Entry 6AHU (electron microscopy, 3.66 A resolution); this record covers chains A and K of the 13 polymer chains in the assembly.

# Chain A
Molecule: H1 RNA
From: Homo sapiens
Sequence (341 nucleotides; numbered 1 to 341; the number before each row is that of its first residue):
     1 AUAGGGCGGA GGGAAGCUCA UCAGUGGGGC CACGAGCUGA GUGCGUCCUG UCACUCCACU
    61 CCCAUGUCCC UUGGGAAGGU CUGAGACUAG GGCCAGAGGC GGCCCUAACA GGGCUCUCCC
   121 UGAGCUUCGG GGAGGUGAGU UCCCAGAGAA CGGGGCUCCG CGCGAGGUCA GACUGGGCAG
   181 GAGAUGCCGU GGACCCCGCC CUUCGGGGAG GGGCCCGGCG GAUGCCUCCU UUGCCGGAGC
   241 UUGGAACAGA CUCACGGCCA GCGAAGUGAG UUCAAUGGCU GAGGUGAGGU ACCCCGCAGG
   301 GGACCUCAUA ACCCAAUUCA GACUACUCUC CUCCGCCCAU U

# Chain K
Name: Ribonuclease P protein subunit p21
From: Homo sapiens
Notes: EC 3.1.26.5
Reference sequence: Q9H633 (RPP21_HUMAN); residues 1-154 here = UniProt positions 1-154
Amino-acid sequence (154 residues; each row starts with the number of its first residue):
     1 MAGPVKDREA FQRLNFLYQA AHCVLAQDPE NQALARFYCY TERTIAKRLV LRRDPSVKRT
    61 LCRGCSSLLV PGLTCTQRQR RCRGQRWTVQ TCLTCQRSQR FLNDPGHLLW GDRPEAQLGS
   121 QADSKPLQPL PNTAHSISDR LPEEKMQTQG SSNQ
Not modelled in the structure: 1-3, 125-154
Curated features (UniProtKB/Swiss-Prot):
  - binding site (Zn(2+)): Cys62, Cys65, Cys92, Cys95
  - modified residue: Ala2 (N-acetylalanine)
Metal / ion sites: Zn2+ near Cys92 (its only coordinating residue here)

# Chain A / chain K interface
Contacting residue pairs - 49 pairs, chain A then chain K:
  U121(A) - Tyr40(K)  phosphate contact
  C143(A) - Arg52(K)  base contact
  C144(A) - Arg52(K)  hydrogen bond to the base
  G146(A) - Arg113(K)  salt bridge to the phosphate
  A147(A) - Trp110(K)  hydrogen bond to the phosphate
  A147(A) - Arg113(K)  salt bridge to the phosphate
  C156(A) - His107(K)  hydrogen bond to the sugar
  U157(A) - Gln85(K)  hydrogen bond to the sugar
  G180(A) - Arg81(K)  salt bridge to the phosphate
  A182(A) - Gln79(K)  sugar contact
  A182(A) - Arg86(K)  hydrogen bond to the phosphate
  A182(A) - Pro105(K)  base contact
  G183(A) - Gln79(K)  phosphate contact
  G183(A) - Arg81(K)  salt bridge to the phosphate
  G183(A) - Arg86(K)  salt bridge to the phosphate
  A184(A) - Arg81(K)  phosphate contact
  C215(A) - Arg83(K)  salt bridge to the phosphate
  C216(A) - Cys82(K)  hydrogen bond to the phosphate
  C216(A) - Trp87(K)  phosphate contact
  C216(A) - Arg100(K)  sugar contact
  G217(A) - Cys82(K)  phosphate contact
  G217(A) - Val89(K)  phosphate contact
  G217(A) - Thr91(K)  phosphate contact
  G217(A) - Ser98(K)  hydrogen bond to the phosphate
  G218(A) - Arg80(K)  salt bridge to the phosphate
  G218(A) - Thr91(K)  phosphate contact
  C219(A) - Thr76(K)  hydrogen bond to the phosphate
  C219(A) - Arg78(K)  salt bridge to the phosphate
  G220(A) - Arg78(K)  salt bridge to the phosphate
  A238(A) - Arg83(K)  hydrogen bond to the sugar
  G239(A) - Trp87(K)  sugar contact
  G239(A) - Arg100(K)  phosphate contact
  C240(A) - Arg100(K)  salt bridge to the phosphate
  C240(A) - Trp110(K)  sugar contact
  U241(A) - Phe101(K)  sugar contact
  U241(A) - Leu102(K)  base contact
  U241(A) - His107(K)  base contact
  U241(A) - Trp110(K)  base contact
  U241(A) - Gly111(K)  base contact
  U241(A) - Pro114(K)  sugar contact
  U242(A) - Pro55(K)  sugar contact
  U242(A) - Phe101(K)  phosphate contact
  G243(A) - Arg52(K)  phosphate contact
  G243(A) - Arg53(K)  phosphate contact
  G243(A) - Pro55(K)  phosphate contact
  G243(A) - Lys58(K)  salt bridge to the phosphate
  G243(A) - Arg63(K)  hydrogen bond to the base
  G244(A) - Arg52(K)  salt bridge to the phosphate
  A245(A) - Arg63(K)  salt bridge to the phosphate
Other interface residues (no listed pair), chain A (26 interface residues in all): A179
Other interface residues (no listed pair), chain K (30 interface residues in all): Gln96, Asp104

# Summary
26 residues of chain A and 30 residues of chain K are in contact; the contacts include 10 hydrogen bonds and
13 salt bridges. Among the polar pairs are C144(A)-Arg52(K), G243(A)-Arg63(K) and C156(A)-His107(K). From
UniProt: 4 Zn2+-binding residues on chain K.
Chain A is H1 RNA and chain K is Ribonuclease P protein subunit p21, both from Homo sapiens; the structure,
Cryo-EM structure of human Ribonuclease P with mature tRNA, was determined by electron microscopy together
with 6AHR and 6AHV from the same study.
